Entry 6PCC (X-ray diffraction, 1.96 A resolution); this record covers chains A and B of the 4 polymer chains in the assembly.

[Chain A (and B)]
Name: Beta-ketoadipyl-CoA thiolase
From: Pseudomonas putida (strain ATCC 47054 / DSM 6125 / NCIMB 11950 / KT2440)
Notes: EC 2.3.1.16, 2.3.1.174; chain B of this document is another copy of the same molecule, construct and numbering; everything in this record applies to it too
UniProtKB: Q88N39 (Q88N39_PSEPK); numbering as in UniProt (aligned over 1-400)
Amino-acid sequence (423 residues; each row starts with the number of its first residue; numbers below 1 keep their minus sign (Met-22 is residue -22)):
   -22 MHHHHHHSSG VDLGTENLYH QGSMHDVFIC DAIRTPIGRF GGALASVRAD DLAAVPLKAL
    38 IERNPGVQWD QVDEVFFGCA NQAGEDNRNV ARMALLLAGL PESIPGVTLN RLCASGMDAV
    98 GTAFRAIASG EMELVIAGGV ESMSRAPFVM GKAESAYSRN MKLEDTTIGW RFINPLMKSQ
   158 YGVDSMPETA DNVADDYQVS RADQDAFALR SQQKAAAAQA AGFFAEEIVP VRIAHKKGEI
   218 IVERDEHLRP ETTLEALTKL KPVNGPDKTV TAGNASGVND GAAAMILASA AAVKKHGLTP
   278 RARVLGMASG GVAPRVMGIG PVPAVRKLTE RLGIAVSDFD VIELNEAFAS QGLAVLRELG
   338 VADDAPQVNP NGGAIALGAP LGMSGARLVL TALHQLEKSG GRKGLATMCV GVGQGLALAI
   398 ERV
Not modelled in the structure: -22 to -3 (chain B: -22 to -1, 213-215)
Sequence notes: initiating methionine (-22); expression tag (-21 to 0); engineered mutation Ala356 (His in Q88N39)
Modified residues: Cys386 (S-hydroxycysteine; CSO)
Covalent attachments: coenzyme A (COA) linked to Cys90
Ligand contacts:
  - coenzyme A (COA): Ile145, Met163, Pro164, Gln189, Arg226, Thr229, Ala233, Leu234, Leu237, Val240, Ala249, Gly250, Ala252, Ser253, Gly254, Val255, Asn322, Ala324, Phe325, Ala356, Leu358, Cys386
  - hexanal (O8Y): Ala57, Asn58, Leu89, Thr143, Thr144, Ile145, Gly146, Arg148, Met163, Leu358, Gly388
What the authors report for this chain:
  - binding site for coenzyme A: Cys90
  - binding site for hexanal: Thr143 to Gly146, Arg148
  - specificity-determining residues: Thr143 to Met163
  - catalytic residues: Cys90 (proposed by the authors, not directly observed)
  - mutagenesis - H356A: decreased catalytic activity

[Chain A / chain B interface]
Contacting residue pairs - 28 pairs, chain A then chain B:
  Phe17(A) with Tyr134(B); Arg136(B)
  Ala22(A) with Tyr134(B), hydrogen bond (backbone-side chain)
  Ser23(A) with Tyr134(B)
  Ser121(A) with Tyr134(B)
  Arg122(A) with Tyr134(B)
  Phe125(A) with Ser135(B); Arg136(B); Met138(B), hydrophobic
  Met127(A) with Leu140(B), hydrophobic
  Tyr134(A) with Phe17(B); Ala22(B), hydrogen bond (side chain-backbone); Ser23(B); Ser121(B); Arg122(B)
  Ser135(A) with Phe125(B)
  Arg136(A) with Phe17(B); Phe125(B); Asp142(B), salt bridge; Thr144(B); Ile145(B)
  Met138(A) with Phe125(B), hydrophobic
  Leu140(A) with Met127(B), hydrophobic; Met138(B); Leu140(B), hydrophobic
  Asp142(A) with Arg136(B), salt bridge
  Thr144(A) with Arg136(B)
  Ile145(A) with Arg136(B)
Other interface residues (no listed pair), chain A (18 interface residues in all): Gly18, Asn137, Lys139
Other interface residues (no listed pair), chain B (18 interface residues in all): Gly18, Asn137, Lys139

[Overview]
The chain A/chain B interface involves 18 residues from each chain, with 2 hydrogen bonds and 2 salt bridges.
Polar contacts include Arg136(A)-Asp142(B) and Ala22(A)-Tyr134(B). Ligands of chain A: hexanal. Covalently
linked coenzyme A: at Cys90(A). The paper reports the catalytic residue Cys90(A); H356A of chain A reduces
catalytic activity.
Chain A and chain B are both Beta-ketoadipyl-CoA thiolase (Pseudomonas putida (strain ATCC 47054 / DSM 6125 /
NCIMB 11950 / KT2440)); the structure, Crystal structure of beta-ketoadipyl-CoA thiolase mutant (H356A) in
complex hexanoyl coenzyme A, was determined by X-ray diffraction (same publication as 6PCA, 6PCB and 6PCD).
